6WRK - chain A; structure by X-ray diffraction, 1.95 A resolution.

[Chain A]
Protein: Tyrosine--tRNA ligase
Organism: Methanocaldococcus jannaschii (strain ATCC 43067 / DSM 2661 / JAL-1 / JCM 10045 / NBRC 100440)
Notes: EC 6.1.1.1
UniProtKB: Q57834 (SYY_METJA); residues 1-306 here = UniProt positions 1-306
Chain sequence (314 residues; numbered 1 to 314; the number before each row is that of its first residue):
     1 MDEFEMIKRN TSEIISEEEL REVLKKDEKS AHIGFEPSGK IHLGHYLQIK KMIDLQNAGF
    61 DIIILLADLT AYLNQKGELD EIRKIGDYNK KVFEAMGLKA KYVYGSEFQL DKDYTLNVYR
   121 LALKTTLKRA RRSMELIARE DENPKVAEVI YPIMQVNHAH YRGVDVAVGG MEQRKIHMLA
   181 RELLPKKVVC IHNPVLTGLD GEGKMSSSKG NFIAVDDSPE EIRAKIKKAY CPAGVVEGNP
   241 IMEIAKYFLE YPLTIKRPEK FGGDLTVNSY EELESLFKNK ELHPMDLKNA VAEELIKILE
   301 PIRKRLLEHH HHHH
Disordered / not traced: 312-314
Construct notes: engineered mutation His-32 (Tyr in Q57834), Thr-70 (His in Q57834), His-158 (Asp in Q57834), Ala-159 (Ile in Q57834), Arg-162 (Leu in Q57834); expression tag (307-314)
Metal / ion sites: Na+: Asp-27, Pro-144
Small-molecule neighbours:
  - meta-nitro-tyrosine (NIY), molecule 1: His-32, Gly-34, Phe-35, Glu-36, Leu-65, Ala-67, Thr-70, Gln-109, Tyr-114, Ile-137, Tyr-151, Met-154, Gln-155, His-158, Gln-173
  - meta-nitro-tyrosine (NIY), molecule 2: Lys-76, Glu-135, Leu-136, Ile-137, Ala-138, Arg-139, Glu-140, Lys-204, Ser-206, Ser-207, Ser-208, Lys-209
Curated features (UniProtKB/Swiss-Prot):
  - region (Interaction with t-RNA): Lys-228 to Cys-231, His-283 to Lys-288
  - motif: Pro-37 to His-45 ('HIGH' region), Lys-204 to Ser-208 ('KMSKS' region)
  - binding site (L-tyrosine): Glu-36, Gln-173
  - binding site (ATP): Ser-207
  - site: Asn-143 (Interaction with t-RNA)
  - mutagenesis: Glu-107 (E107T: Confers specificity for the non-natural amino acid O-methyl-tyrosine; when associated with Q-32; A-158 and P-162), Asp-286 (D286A: Decreases the rate of aminoacylation more than 10-fold, without effect on tyrosyl adenylate synthesis ...), Lys-288 (K288A: Decreases the rate of aminoacylation more than 200-fold, without effect on tyrosyl adenylate synthesis)
From the paper describing this entry:
  - binding site for meta-nitro-tyrosine: Thr-70, His-158
  - contacts within the chain: Thr-70/Gln-109 (water-mediated contact), His-158/Arg-162 (hydrogen bond)
  - conformationally variable residues (side-chain flip): Arg-162

[In short]
Ligands of chain A: meta-nitro-tyrosine. The Na+ site is built by Asp-27 and Pro-144. From UniProt:
L-tyrosine-binding residues Glu-36 and Gln-173, ATP-binding residue Ser-207 and 3 mutagenesis sites. From the
paper: a binding site for meta-nitro-tyrosine at Thr-70 and His-158; conformational variability at Arg-162.
Chain A is Tyrosine--tRNA ligase (Methanocaldococcus jannaschii (strain ATCC 43067 / DSM 2661 / JAL-1 / JCM
10045 / NBRC 100440)); the structure, Crystal structure of 3rd-generation Mj 3-nitro-tyrosine tRNA synthetase
("A7") bound to 3-nitro-tyrosine, was determined by X-ray diffraction, deposited together with 6WRN, 6WRQ and
6WRT.
